Entry 2V8F (X-ray diffraction, 1.10 A resolution); this record covers chains A and B of the 3 polymer chains in the assembly.

# Chain A (and B)
Protein: Profilin-2
Organism: Mus musculus
Notes: chain B of this document is another copy of the same molecule, construct and numbering; everything in this record applies to it too
UniProt: Q3V171 (PROF2_MOUSE); residues 0-139 here correspond to UniProt positions 1-140 (UniProt number = residue number + 1)
Sequence (140 residues; each row starts with the number of its first residue; numbering starts at 0):
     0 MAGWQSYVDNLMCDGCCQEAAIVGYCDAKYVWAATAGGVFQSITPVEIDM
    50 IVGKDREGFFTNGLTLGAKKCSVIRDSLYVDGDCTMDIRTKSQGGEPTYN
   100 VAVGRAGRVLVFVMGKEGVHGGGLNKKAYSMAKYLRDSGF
Disordered / not traced: 0
Modified residues: Cys16 (s-oxy cysteine; CSX)
Covalent attachments: covalent link Cys16-Lys126

# Interface between chain A and chain B
Pairs across the interface (5; chain A residue first):
  Asp8(A) - Ala35(B)
  Asp8(A) - Gln40(B)  hydrogen bond (backbone-side chain)
  Met11(A) - Ala35(B)  hydrophobic
  Met11(A) - Gly36(B)
  Cys12(A) - Gln40(B)  hydrogen bond (backbone-side chain)
Interface residues without a listed pair, chain A (4 interface residues in all): Ala1
Interface residues without a listed pair, chain B (6 interface residues in all): Ala1, Gln4, Ser41

# In short
4 residues of chain A face 6 of chain B across their interface; the contacts include 2 hydrogen bonds. Among
the polar pairs are Asp8(A)-Gln40(B) and Cys12(A)-Gln40(B).
Both chains are Profilin-2 (Mus musculus). Entry 2V8F (Mouse Profilin IIa in complex with a double repeat from
the FH1 domain of mDia1) was determined by X-ray diffraction (same publication as 2V8C).
